3RJJ - chains A and T of the 4 polymer chains in the assembly; structure by X-ray diffraction, 2.00 A resolution.

# Chain A
Protein: DNA polymerase beta
Organism: Homo sapiens
Notes: EC 2.7.7.7, 4.2.99.-
UniProtKB: P06746 (DPOLB_HUMAN); residue numbers follow UniProt; this construct covers 1-335
Chain sequence (335 residues; numbered 1 to 335; the number before each row is that of its first residue):
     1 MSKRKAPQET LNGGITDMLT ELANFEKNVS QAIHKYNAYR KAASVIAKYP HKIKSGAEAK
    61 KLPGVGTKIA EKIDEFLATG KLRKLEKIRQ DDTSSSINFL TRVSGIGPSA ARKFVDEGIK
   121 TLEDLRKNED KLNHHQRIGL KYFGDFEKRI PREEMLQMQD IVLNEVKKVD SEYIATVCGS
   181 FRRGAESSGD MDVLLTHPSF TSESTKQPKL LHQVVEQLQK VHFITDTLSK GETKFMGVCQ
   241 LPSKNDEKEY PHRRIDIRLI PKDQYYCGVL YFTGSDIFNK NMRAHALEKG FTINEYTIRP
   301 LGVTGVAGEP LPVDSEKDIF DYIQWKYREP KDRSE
Unresolved in the structure: 1-9
Ion coordination: Na+ site 1: Lys-60, Leu-62, Val-65 (shared with 1 residue of chain D); Na+ site 2: Thr-101, Val-103, Ile-106 (shared with 1 residue of chain P)
Curated features (UniProtKB/Swiss-Prot):
  - region: Arg-183 to Asp-192 (DNA-binding)
  - active site: Lys-72 (Nucleophile)
  - binding site (K(+)): Lys-60, Leu-62, Val-65, Thr-101, Val-103, Ile-106
  - binding site (Na(+)): Lys-60, Leu-62, Val-65, Thr-101, Val-103, Ile-106
  - binding site (dATP): Arg-149, Ser-180, Arg-183, Gly-189, Asp-190
  - binding site (dCTP): Arg-149, Ser-180, Arg-183, Gly-189, Asp-190
  - binding site (dGTP): Arg-149, Ser-180, Arg-183, Gly-189, Asp-190, Asp-192
  - binding site (dTTP): Arg-149, Ser-180, Arg-183, Gly-189, Asp-190
  - binding site (Mg(2+)): Asp-190, Asp-192, Asp-256
  - modified residue: Lys-72 (N6-acetyllysine), Arg-83 (Omega-N-methylarginine), Arg-152 (Omega-N-methylarginine)
  - cross-link (Glycyl lysine isopeptide (Lys-Gly)): Lys-41 (interchain with G-Cter in ubiquitin), Lys-61 (interchain with G-Cter in ubiquitin), Lys-81 (interchain with G-Cter in ubiquitin)

# Chain T
Molecule: 16-nt DNA strand
Sequence (16 nucleotides; each row starts with the number of its first residue):
     1 CCGACGGCGC ATCAGC
Modified residues: 8OG (8-oxo-2'-deoxy-guanosine-5'-monophosphate) at position 7

# Chain A / chain T interface
Residue-residue contacts - 17 pairs, chain A then chain T:
  His-34(A) / DC5(T)  stacking on the base
  Asn-133(A) / DT12(T)  phosphate contact
  His-134(A) / DT12(T)  phosphate contact
  Leu-228(A) / DA11(T)  sugar contact
  Ser-229(A) / DC10(T)  phosphate contact
  Ser-229(A) / DA11(T)  phosphate contact
  Lys-230(A) / DC10(T)  hydrogen bond to the phosphate
  Lys-230(A) / DA11(T)  hydrogen bond to the phosphate
  Gly-231(A) / DC10(T)  phosphate contact
  Glu-232(A) / DC10(T)  hydrogen bond to the phosphate
  Thr-233(A) / DG9(T)  hydrogen bond to the phosphate
  Thr-233(A) / DC10(T)  hydrogen bond to the phosphate
  Lys-234(A) / DG9(T)  phosphate contact
  Lys-234(A) / DC10(T)  hydrogen bond to the phosphate
  Tyr-271(A) / DG6(T)  hydrogen bond to the base
  Glu-295(A) / DG6(T)  base contact
  Tyr-296(A) / DC8(T)  sugar contact

# Summary
13 residues of chain A face 7 of chain T across their interface, with 7 hydrogen bonds and 1 aromatic stacking
contact. Polar pairs include Tyr-271(A)/DG6(T), Lys-230(A)/DC10(T) and Lys-230(A)/DA11(T).
Here chain A is DNA polymerase beta (Homo sapiens) and chain T is a 16-nt DNA strand. Entry 3RJJ (Ternary
complex crystal structure of DNA Polymerase Beta with template 8odG provides insight into mutagenic lesion
...) was determined by X-ray diffraction (same publication as 3RJE, 3RJF, 3RJG, 3RJH and 3RJK).
